PDB entry 7RIP | X-ray diffraction, 3.30 A resolution | chains C and K of the 13 polymer chains in the assembly

== Chain C ==
Protein: DNA-directed RNA polymerase II subunit RPB3
Source organism: Saccharomyces cerevisiae (strain ATCC 204508 / S288c)
UniProtKB: P16370 (RPB3_YEAST); residue numbers follow UniProt; this construct covers 1-318
Amino-acid sequence (318 residues; row label = number of the first residue in the row):
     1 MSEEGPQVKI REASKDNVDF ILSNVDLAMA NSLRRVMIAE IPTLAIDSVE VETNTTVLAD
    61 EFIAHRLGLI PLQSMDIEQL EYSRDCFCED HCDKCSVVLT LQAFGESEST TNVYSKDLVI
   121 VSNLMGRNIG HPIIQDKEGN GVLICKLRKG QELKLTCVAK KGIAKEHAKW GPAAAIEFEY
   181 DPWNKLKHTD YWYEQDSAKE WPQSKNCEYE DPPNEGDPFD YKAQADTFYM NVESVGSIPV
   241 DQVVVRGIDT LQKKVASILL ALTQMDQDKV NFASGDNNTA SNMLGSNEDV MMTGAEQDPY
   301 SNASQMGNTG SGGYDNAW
Not modelled in the structure: 1, 269-318
Ion coordination: Zn2+: Cys86, Cys88, Cys92, Cys95
Swiss-Prot annotation at these positions:
  - binding site (Zn(2+)): Cys86, Cys88, Cys92, Cys95
  - modified residue: Ser2 (N-acetylserine)
  - natural variant: Ala30 (A30D: In mutant RPB3-1)
  - mutagenesis: Lys9 (K9E: Transcript termination readthrough)

== Chain K ==
Protein: DNA-directed RNA polymerase II subunit RPB11
Source organism: Saccharomyces cerevisiae (strain ATCC 204508 / S288c)
UniProtKB: P38902 (RPB11_YEAST); numbering as in UniProt (aligned over 1-120)
Amino-acid sequence (120 residues; each row starts with the number of its first residue):
     1 MNAPDRFELF LLGEGESKLK IDPDTKAPNA VVITFEKEDH TLGNLIRAEL LNDRKVLFAA
    61 YKVEHPFFAR FKLRIQTTEG YDPKDALKNA CNSIINKLGA LKTNFETEWN LQTLAADDAF
Not modelled in the structure: 115-120
Swiss-Prot annotation at these positions:
  - mutagenesis: Glu108 (E108G/V: Transcript termination readthrough; E108K: Transcript termination readthrough. Lethal), Leu111 (L111P: Transcript termination readthrough), Leu114 (L114P: Transcript termination readthrough)

== Chain C / chain K interface ==
Contacting residue pairs (57):
  Ser2(C) - Asn104(K)  hydrogen bond
  Glu3(C) - Asn104(K)  hydrogen bond (backbone-side chain)
  Pro6(C) - Lys97(K)
  Pro6(C) - Asn104(K)  hydrogen bond (backbone-side chain)
  Val8(C) - Phe105(K)  hydrophobic
  Val8(C) - Glu108(K)
  Ile10(C) - Phe105(K)  hydrophobic
  Ile10(C) - Glu108(K)
  Ile10(C) - Trp109(K)
  Ile10(C) - Gln112(K)
  Ala13(C) - Leu114(K)
  Ser14(C) - Leu114(K)
  Ala28(C) - Asn44(K)
  Ala28(C) - Leu45(K)
  Ala28(C) - Ala48(K)  hydrophobic
  Met29(C) - Leu45(K)
  Met29(C) - Lys97(K)
  Asn31(C) - Asn44(K)
  Ser32(C) - Thr41(K)  hydrogen bond (side chain-backbone)
  Arg35(C) - Asp39(K)  salt bridge
  Arg35(C) - His40(K)
  Arg35(C) - Thr41(K)  hydrogen bond
  Val36(C) - Thr41(K)
  Glu40(C) - Asp39(K)
  Arg84(C) - Phe10(K)
  Arg84(C) - Leu11(K)
  Ile163(C) - Phe10(K)  hydrophobic
  Lys165(C) - Leu9(K)
  Lys165(C) - Phe10(K)
  Lys165(C) - Asp39(K)  salt bridge
  Glu166(C) - Arg6(K)  hydrogen bond (backbone-side chain)
  Glu166(C) - Phe10(K)
  Asp241(C) - Trp109(K)
  Val244(C) - Phe105(K)  hydrophobic
  Val245(C) - Lys102(K)
  Val245(C) - Phe105(K)  hydrophobic
  Ile248(C) - Leu98(K)
  Ile248(C) - Leu101(K)  hydrophobic
  Asp249(C) - Lys102(K)  salt bridge
  Leu251(C) - Leu98(K)  hydrophobic
  Gln252(C) - Ile95(K)
  Gln252(C) - Leu98(K)
  Gln252(C) - Lys102(K)
  Lys254(C) - Glu38(K)  salt bridge
  Lys254(C) - Leu42(K)
  Val255(C) - Cys91(K)  hydrophobic
  Val255(C) - Ile94(K)  hydrophobic
  Val255(C) - Ile95(K)  hydrophobic
  Ile258(C) - Lys18(K)
  Ile258(C) - Leu19(K)  hydrophobic
  Ile258(C) - Phe35(K)  hydrophobic
  Ile258(C) - Leu42(K)  hydrophobic
  Leu259(C) - Cys91(K)  hydrophobic
  Leu259(C) - Asn92(K)
  Leu262(C) - Leu87(K)  hydrophobic
  Leu262(C) - Lys88(K)
  Met265(C) - Leu19(K)
Other interface residues (no listed pair), chain C (42 interface residues in all): Glu4, Gln7, Lys9, Arg11, Val18, Phe20, Leu22, Asp26, His167, Ala256, Ala261
Other interface residues (no listed pair), chain K (39 interface residues in all): Phe7, Ile21, Lys84, Gly99, Ala100, Thr103, Glu106, Thr113

== Summary ==
42 residues of chain C and 39 residues of chain K are in contact, with 6 hydrogen bonds and 4 salt bridges.
Polar pairs include Arg35(C)-Asp39(K), Lys165(C)-Asp39(K) and Asp249(C)-Lys102(K).
Here chain C is DNA-directed RNA polymerase II subunit RPB3 and chain K is DNA-directed RNA polymerase II
subunit RPB11, both from Saccharomyces cerevisiae (strain ATCC 204508 / S288c). Entry 7RIP (RNA polymerase II
elongation complex with hairpin polyamide Py-Im 1, scaffold 1 soaked with CTP) was determined by X-ray
diffraction (same publication as 7RIM, 7RIQ, 7RIW, 7RIX and 7RIY).
